6UUN - chains A and N of the 7 polymer chains in the assembly; structure by electron microscopy, 3.00 A resolution.

[Chain A]
Protein: Guanine nucleotide-binding protein G(s) subunit alpha isoforms short
Source organism: Homo sapiens
UniProtKB: P63092 (GNAS2_HUMAN); numbering as in UniProt (aligned over 1-394)
Chain sequence (394 residues; each row starts with the number of its first residue):
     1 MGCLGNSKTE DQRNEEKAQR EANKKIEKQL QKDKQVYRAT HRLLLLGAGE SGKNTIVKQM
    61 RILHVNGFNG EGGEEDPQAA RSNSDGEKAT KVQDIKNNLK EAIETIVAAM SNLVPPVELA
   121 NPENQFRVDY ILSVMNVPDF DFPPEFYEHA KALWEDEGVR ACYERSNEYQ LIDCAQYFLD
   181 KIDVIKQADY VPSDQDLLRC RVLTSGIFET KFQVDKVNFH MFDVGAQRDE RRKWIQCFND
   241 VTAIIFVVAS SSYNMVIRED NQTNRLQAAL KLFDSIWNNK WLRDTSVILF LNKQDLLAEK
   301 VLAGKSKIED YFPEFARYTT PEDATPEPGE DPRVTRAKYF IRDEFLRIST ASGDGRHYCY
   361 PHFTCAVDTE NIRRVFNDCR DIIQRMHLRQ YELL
Not modelled in the structure: 1-15, 48-204, 252-261, 293-307, 364-370
Sequence notes: conflict N54 (Ser in P63092), A226 (Gly in P63092), A268 (Glu in P63092), K271 (Asn in P63092), D274 (Lys in P63092), K280 (Arg in P63092), D284 (Thr in P63092), T285 (Ile in P63092)

[Chain N]
Protein: Nanobody 35
Source organism: Lama glama
Notes: antibody fragment or engineered binder
Chain sequence (138 residues; numbered 1 to 138; the number before each row is that of its first residue):
     1 QVQLQESGGG LVQPGGSLRL SCAASGFTFS NYKMNWVRQA PGKGLEWVSD ISQSGASISY
    61 TGSVKGRFTI SRDNAKNTLY LQMNSLKPED TAVYYCARCP APFTRDCFDV TSTTYAYRGQ
   121 GTQVTVSSHH HHHHEPEA
Not modelled in the structure: 127-138
Disulfide bonds: C22-C96, C99-C107

[Interface between chain A and chain N]
Contacting residue pairs (32):
  R228(A) - T114(N)  hydrogen bond
  D229(A) - S112(N)
  D229(A) - T113(N)  hydrogen bond (side chain-backbone)
  E230(A) - D109(N)
  E230(A) - S112(N)
  E230(A) - T114(N)
  E230(A) - Y115(N)
  R231(A) - D109(N)  hydrogen bond (backbone-side chain)
  R232(A) - P100(N)
  R232(A) - F108(N)
  R232(A) - D109(N)  salt bridge
  R232(A) - Y115(N)
  Q262(A) - K43(N)  hydrogen bond (backbone-side chain)
  T263(A) - G44(N)
  N264(A) - T61(N)
  Q267(A) - W47(N)
  K271(A) - W47(N)
  L272(A) - F108(N)  hydrophobic
  S275(A) - D106(N)
  S275(A) - C107(N)  hydrogen bond (side chain-backbone)
  S275(A) - F108(N)
  I276(A) - F108(N)  hydrophobic
  N278(A) - R105(N)  hydrogen bond
  N278(A) - D106(N)
  N279(A) - D106(N)  hydrogen bond
  N279(A) - F108(N)
  D310(A) - S63(N)
  Y311(A) - G62(N)  hydrogen bond (backbone-backbone)
  Y311(A) - S63(N)
  P313(A) - G62(N)
  E314(A) - K65(N)  salt bridge
  D354(A) - R105(N)  salt bridge
Other interface residues (no listed pair), chain A (21 interface residues in all): I235
Other interface residues (no listed pair), chain N (21 interface residues in all): E46, D50, A116, Y117

[Overview]
The chain A/chain N interface involves 21 residues from each chain; the contacts include 8 hydrogen bonds and
3 salt bridges. Among the polar pairs are R232(A)-D109(N), E314(A)-K65(N) and D354(A)-R105(N).
Chain A is Guanine nucleotide-binding protein G(s) subunit alpha isoforms short (Homo sapiens) and chain N is
Nanobody 35 (Lama glama); the structure, CryoEM Structure of the active Adrenomedullin 1 receptor G protein
complex with adrenomedullin peptide, was determined by electron microscopy (same publication as 6UUS and
6UVA).
